5F98 - chains G and H of the 12 polymer chains in the assembly; structure by X-ray diffraction, 3.28 A resolution.

Chain G:
Name: Probable ATP-dependent RNA helicase DDX58
Source organism: Homo sapiens
Notes: EC 3.6.4.13
UniProtKB: O95786 (DDX58_HUMAN); numbering as in UniProt (aligned over 232-925)
Amino-acid sequence (695 residues; numbered 231 to 925; the number before each row is that of its first residue):
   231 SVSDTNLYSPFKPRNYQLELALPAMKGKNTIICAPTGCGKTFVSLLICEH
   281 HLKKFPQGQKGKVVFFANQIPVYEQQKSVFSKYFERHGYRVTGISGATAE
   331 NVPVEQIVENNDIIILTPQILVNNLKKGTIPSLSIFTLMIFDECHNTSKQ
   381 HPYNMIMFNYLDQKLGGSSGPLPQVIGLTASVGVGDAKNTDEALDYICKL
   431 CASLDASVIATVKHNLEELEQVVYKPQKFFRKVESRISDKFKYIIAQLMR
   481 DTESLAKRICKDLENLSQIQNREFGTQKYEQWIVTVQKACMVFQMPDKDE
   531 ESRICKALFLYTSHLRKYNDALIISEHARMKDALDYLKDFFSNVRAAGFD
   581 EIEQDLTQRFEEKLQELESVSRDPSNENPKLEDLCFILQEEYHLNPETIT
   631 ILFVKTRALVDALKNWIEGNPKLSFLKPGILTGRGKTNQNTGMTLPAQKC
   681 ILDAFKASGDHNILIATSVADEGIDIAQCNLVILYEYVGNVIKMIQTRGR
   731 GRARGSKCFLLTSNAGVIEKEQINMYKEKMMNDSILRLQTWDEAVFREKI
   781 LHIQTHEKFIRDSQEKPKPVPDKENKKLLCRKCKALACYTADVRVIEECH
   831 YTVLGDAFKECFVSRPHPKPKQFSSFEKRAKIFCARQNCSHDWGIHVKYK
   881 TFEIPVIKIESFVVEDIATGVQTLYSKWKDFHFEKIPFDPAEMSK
Disordered / not traced: 231-239, 494-501, 665-689, 796-798, 923-925
Construct notes: expression tag (231)
Bound ions: Zn2+: Cys810, Cys813, Cys864, Cys869
Ligand contacts:
  - 7N-methyl-8-hydroguanosine-5'-diphosphate (M7G): His847, Pro848, Lys858, Lys861, Asp872, Ile875, Lys888
  - Mg2+ (MG): Glu827, His830, Ser854
Swiss-Prot annotation at these positions:
  - motif: Asp372 to His375 (DECH box)
  - binding site (ATP): Ala264 to Thr271
  - binding site (Zn(2+)): Cys810, Cys813, Cys864, Cys869
  - modified residue: Asn495 (Microbial infection: Deamidated asparagine), Asn549 (Microbial infection: Deamidated asparagine), Thr770 (Phosphothreonine), Ser854 (Phosphoserine), Ser855 (Phosphoserine), Lys858 (N6-acetyllysine), Lys909 (N6-acetyllysine)
  - cross-link: Lys812 (Glycyl lysine isopeptide (Lys-Gly) (interchain with G-Cter in ubiquitin))
  - natural variant: Cys268 (C268F: In SGMRT2), Glu373 (E373A: In SGMRT2)
  - mutagenesis: Lys270 (K270A: No IRF3 signaling activity. Loss of dsRNA-induced ATPase activity. No effect on ds-RNA binding. Changed RIG-I signaling pathway), Asp372 to His375 (Loss of dsRNA-induced ATPase activity. No effect on ds-RNA binding. Changed RIG-I signaling pathway), Thr409 to Ser411 (Loss of dsRNA-induced ATPase activity. No effect on ds-RNA binding. Changed RIG-I signaling pathway), Asn495 (N495Q: Complete loss of herpes simplex virus 1 UL37-mediated deamidation; when associated with Q-549), Asn549 (N549Q: Complete loss of herpes simplex virus 1 UL37-mediated deamidation; when associated with Q-495), Phe633 to Thr636 (Loss of dsRNA-induced ATPase activity. Changed RIG-I signaling pathway), Thr697 to Asp701 (No effect on dsRNA-induced ATPase activity. Changed RIG-I signaling pathway), Gln726 to Arg730 (Loss of dsRNA-induced ATPase activity. Changed RIG-I signaling pathway), Lys788 (K788R: Decreased polyubiquitination. Loss of function in RIG-I signaling pathway. Decreased ubiquitination and function in RIG-I signaling pathway without effect on RNA-binding ...), Lys849 (K849R: Decreased ubiquitination and function in RIG-I signaling pathway without effect on RNA-binding; when associated with R-788, R-851, R-888, R-907 and R-909), Lys851 (K851R: Decreased ubiquitination and function in RIG-I signaling pathway without effect on RNA-binding; when associated with R-788, R-849, R-888, R-907 and R-909), Lys888 (K888R: Decreased ubiquitination and function in RIG-I signaling pathway without effect on RNA-binding; when associated with R-788, R-849, R-851, R-907 and R-909), 2 further mutagenesis entries in UniProt
What the authors report for this chain:
  - binding site for 7N-methyl-8-hydroguanosine-5'-diphosphate: Lys858
  - binding site for the 24-nt RNA strand: His830, Val886
  - mutagenesis - H830A: increased binding to Cap-1 HP RNA
  - mutagenesis - H830A: increased binding to 2'-O-methylated 5'ppp HP RNA
  - mutagenesis - H830A: increased signaling in response to Cap-1 dsRNA
  - mutagenesis - H830A: increased signaling in response to 5'ppp 2'O-Me HP RNA
  - mutagenesis - H830A: increased signaling in response to in the absence of RNA stimulation
  - mutagenesis - H830A: unchanged expression
  - specificity-determining residues: His830
  - mutagenesis - H830A: unchanged signaling in response to 5'ppp
  - mutagenesis - H830A: increased signaling in response to Cap-0 dsRNA

Chain H:
Molecule: 24-nt RNA strand
Sequence (24 nucleotides; row label = number of the first residue in the row):
     2 GAAUAUAAUAGUGAUAUUAUAUUC
Covalent attachments: 7N-methyl-8-hydroguanosine-5'-diphosphate (M7G) linked to G2

How chain G and chain H interact:
Pairs across the interface (65):
  Asn298(G) - U24(H)  sugar contact
  Gln299(G) - U23(H)  phosphate contact
  Gln299(G) - U24(H)  phosphate contact
  Ile300(G) - U24(H)  hydrogen bond to the phosphate
  Ser325(G) - C25(H)  phosphate contact
  Gly326(G) - C25(H)  hydrogen bond to the phosphate
  Glu330(G) - C25(H)  phosphate contact
  Thr347(G) - U24(H)  phosphate contact
  Thr347(G) - C25(H)  hydrogen bond to the phosphate
  Gln349(G) - U24(H)  sugar contact
  Gln349(G) - C25(H)  sugar contact
  Ile350(G) - C25(H)  phosphate contact
  Asn353(G) - C25(H)  sugar contact
  Lys379(G) - A6(H)  phosphate contact
  Lys379(G) - U7(H)  salt bridge to the phosphate
  Gln380(G) - U5(H)  phosphate contact
  Gln380(G) - A6(H)  hydrogen bond to the phosphate
  His381(G) - U5(H)  sugar contact
  Pro382(G) - U5(H)  sugar contact
  Gln507(G) - A9(H)  hydrogen bond to the base
  Gln507(G) - U10(H)  sugar contact
  Glu510(G) - U19(H)  hydrogen bond to the sugar
  Gln511(G) - U10(H)  hydrogen bond to the base
  Gln511(G) - U18(H)  base contact
  Val514(G) - U18(H)  phosphate contact
  Lys518(G) - U18(H)  salt bridge to the phosphate
  Arg546(G) - U19(H)  hydrogen bond to the phosphate
  Arg546(G) - A20(H)  salt bridge to the phosphate
  Lys635(G) - A20(H)  sugar contact
  Lys635(G) - U21(H)  sugar contact
  Thr636(G) - A20(H)  sugar contact
  Thr636(G) - U21(H)  sugar contact
  Arg637(G) - U21(H)  phosphate contact
  Arg637(G) - A22(H)  salt bridge to the phosphate
  Thr662(G) - A22(H)  phosphate contact
  Gly663(G) - A22(H)  hydrogen bond to the phosphate
  Gly663(G) - U23(H)  phosphate contact
  Arg664(G) - U23(H)  hydrogen bond to the phosphate
  Thr697(G) - U21(H)  hydrogen bond to the phosphate
  Thr697(G) - A22(H)  hydrogen bond to the phosphate
  Ser698(G) - U21(H)  hydrogen bond to the sugar
  Ser698(G) - A22(H)  sugar contact
  Ala700(G) - A22(H)  sugar contact
  Asn720(G) - U7(H)  hydrogen bond to the sugar
  Asn720(G) - A8(H)  phosphate contact
  Cys829(G) - A3(H)  sugar contact
  His830(G) - G2(H)  hydrogen bond to the sugar
  His830(G) - A3(H)  sugar contact
  Lys851(G) - C25(H)  base contact
  Phe853(G) - G2(H)  stacking on the base
  Phe853(G) - C25(H)  base contact
  Ser854(G) - C25(H)  hydrogen bond to the sugar
  Lys858(G) - G2(H)  hydrogen bond to the base
  Lys861(G) - G2(H)  salt bridge to the phosphate
  Gly874(G) - G2(H)  phosphate contact
  Ile875(G) - G2(H)  sugar contact
  Lys888(G) - G2(H)  salt bridge to the phosphate
  Lys888(G) - A3(H)  phosphate contact
  Glu890(G) - A3(H)  phosphate contact
  Ser906(G) - U18(H)  phosphate contact
  Lys907(G) - A4(H)  salt bridge to the phosphate
  Lys907(G) - U5(H)  salt bridge to the phosphate
  Trp908(G) - A3(H)  phosphate contact
  Lys909(G) - A3(H)  phosphate contact
  Lys909(G) - A4(H)  phosphate contact
Other interface residues (no listed pair), chain G (53 interface residues in all): Pro301, Asn376, Val718, Gly719, Asp872, Val886, Ile887, Ile889
Other interface residues (no listed pair), chain H (18 interface residues in all): A11

Overview:
53 residues of chain G face 18 of chain H across their interface, with 17 hydrogen bonds, 8 salt bridges and 1
aromatic stacking contact. Among the polar pairs are Gln507(G)-A9(H), Gln511(G)-U10(H) and Lys858(G)-G2(H).
From the paper: a binding site for the 24-nt RNA strand at His830(G) and Val886(G); H830A of chain G increases
binding to Cap-1 HP RNA.
Chain G is Probable ATP-dependent RNA helicase DDX58 (Homo sapiens) and chain H is a 24-nt RNA strand; the
structure, Crystal structure of RIG-I in complex with Cap-0 RNA, was determined by X-ray diffraction together
with 5F9F and 5F9H from the same study.
